7UO3 - chains A and B; structure by X-ray diffraction, 1.80 A resolution.

Chain A:
Protein: Tlde1a
Organism: Salmonella enterica subsp. enterica serovar Typhimurium
UniProtKB: H9L4J5 (H9L4J5_SALTM); residues 1-173 here = UniProt positions 1-173
Chain sequence (174 residues; numbered 1 to 174; the number before each row is that of its first residue):
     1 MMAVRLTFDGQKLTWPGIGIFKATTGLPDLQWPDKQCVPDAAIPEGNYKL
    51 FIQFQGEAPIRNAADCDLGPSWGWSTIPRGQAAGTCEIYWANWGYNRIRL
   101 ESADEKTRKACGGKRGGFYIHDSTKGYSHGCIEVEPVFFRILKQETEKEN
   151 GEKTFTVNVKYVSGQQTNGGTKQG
Differences from the reference sequence: expression tag (174)
Modified positions: Cys131 (s,S-(2-hydroxyethyl)thiocysteine; CME)
Cystine bridges: Cys37-Cys111, Cys66-Cys86
Small-molecule neighbours:
  - D-alanine (DAL), molecule 1: Pro39, Asp40, Arg115, Gly116, His129, Gly130
  - D-alanine (DAL), molecule 2: Glu135, Pro136, Val137, Arg140
What the authors report for this chain:
  - binding site for D-alanine: Asp40, Arg115, Gly116, Gly130
  - catalytic residues: His121 (by similarity / conservation)
  - catalytic residues: His129 (from molecular simulation)
  - catalytic residues: Cys131 (proposed by the authors, not directly observed)
  - mutagenesis - R99A, S128A: decreased stability
  - mutagenesis - W93A, G130Q, C131A: abolished catalytic activity
  - mutagenesis - D40A, R115A, H129A: decreased catalytic activity
  - mutagenesis - H129A: unchanged catalytic activity on D-Leu

Chain B:
Protein: His-his-his-his
Organism: synthetic construct
Chain sequence (7 residues; each row starts with the number of its first residue):
   300 EHHHHHH
Unresolved in the structure: 300, 305-306
Small-molecule neighbours: D-alanine (DAL): His301, His302, His303

Interface between chain A and chain B:
Pairs across the interface - 13 pairs, chain A then chain B:
  Arg61(A) - His302(B)  hydrogen bond
  Asp65(A) - His304(B)  hydrogen bond (backbone-side chain)
  Cys66(A) - His304(B)
  Asp67(A) - His304(B)  salt bridge
  Tyr89(A) - His304(B)
  Trp93(A) - His303(B)
  Lys114(A) - His301(B)
  Arg115(A) - His301(B)
  Gly116(A) - His301(B)
  Gly117(A) - His301(B)
  Gly117(A) - His303(B)  hydrogen bond (backbone-side chain)
  His129(A) - His303(B)
  Cys131(A) - His303(B)
Also at the interface, not in a pair above, chain A (14 interface residues in all): Asp40, Tyr119

In short:
The interface between chain A and chain B involves 14 residues on one side and 4 on the other; the contacts
include 3 hydrogen bonds and 1 salt bridge. Polar pairs include Asp67(A)-His304(B), Arg61(A)-His302(B) and
Asp65(A)-His304(B). From the paper: catalytic residues His121(A), His129(A) and Cys131(A); W93A, G130Q and
C131A of chain A abolish catalytic activity; 8 substitutions were tested in all.
Here chain A is Tlde1a (Salmonella enterica subsp. enterica serovar Typhimurium) and chain B is
His-his-his-his (synthetic construct). Entry 7UO3 (Co-crystal structure of Salmonella Typhimurium Tlde1a in
complex with D-alanine) was determined by X-ray diffraction, deposited together with 7UMA and 7UO8.
